7F74 - chains C and D of the 4 polymer chains in the assembly; structure by X-ray diffraction, 2.00 A resolution.

[Chain C (and D)]
Protein: Rv3094c
Organism: Mycobacterium tuberculosis H37Rv
Notes: chain D of this document is another copy of the same molecule, construct and numbering; everything in this record applies to it too
UniProtKB: O05773 (O05773_MYCTU); numbering as in UniProt (aligned over 2-376)
Sequence (376 residues; each row starts with the number of its first residue):
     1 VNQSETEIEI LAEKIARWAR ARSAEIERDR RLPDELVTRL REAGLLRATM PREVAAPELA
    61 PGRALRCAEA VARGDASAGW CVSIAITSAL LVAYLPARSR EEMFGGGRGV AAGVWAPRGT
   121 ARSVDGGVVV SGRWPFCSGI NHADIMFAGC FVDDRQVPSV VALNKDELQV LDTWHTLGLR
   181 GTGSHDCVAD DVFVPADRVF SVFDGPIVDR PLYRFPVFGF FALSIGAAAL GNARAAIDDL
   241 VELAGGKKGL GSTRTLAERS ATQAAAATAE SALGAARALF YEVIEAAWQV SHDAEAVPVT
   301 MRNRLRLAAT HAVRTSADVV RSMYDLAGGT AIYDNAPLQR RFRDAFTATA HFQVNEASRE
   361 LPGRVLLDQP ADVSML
Unresolved in the structure: 1-5
Sequence notes: expression tag (1)
Ligand contacts:
  - FMN (flavin mononucleotide), molecule 1: W80, I84, G113, V114, W115, A116, R118, P135, F136, C137, S138, W174, L179, S184, F221, T347, A350, H351, F352
  - FMN, molecule 2: K247, K248, G249, L250, I332
Reported in the primary citation:
  - catalytic residues: F221, H351 (proposed by the authors, not directly observed)
  - mutagenesis - F221R: decreased catalytic activity on ethionamide

[Interface between chain C and chain D]
Pairs across the interface (54):
  F136(C) - I332(D)  hydrophobic
  F136(C) - Y333(D)
  T173(C) - Y333(D)
  W174(C) - Y333(D)
  H175(C) - Y333(D)
  H175(C) - D334(D)  hydrogen bond (backbone-backbone)
  T176(C) - I332(D)
  T176(C) - Y333(D)
  T176(C) - D334(D)  hydrogen bond (backbone-side chain)
  T176(C) - Q339(D)
  L177(C) - Y324(D)
  L177(C) - I332(D)  hydrogen bond (backbone-backbone)
  L177(C) - D334(D)
  L177(C) - Q339(D)
  L177(C) - R343(D)
  L250(C) - P117(D)
  L250(C) - R118(D)
  R259(C) - A357(D)
  R259(C) - E360(D)  salt bridge
  A261(C) - E360(D)
  R314(C) - D325(D)  salt bridge
  R321(C) - R321(D)
  Y324(C) - L177(D)
  Y324(C) - F346(D)  hydrogen bond (side chain-backbone)
  D325(C) - R314(D)  salt bridge
  G328(C) - A350(D)
  G329(C) - A350(D)
  I332(C) - F136(D)  hydrophobic
  I332(C) - W174(D)  hydrophobic
  I332(C) - T176(D)
  I332(C) - L177(D)  hydrogen bond (backbone-backbone)
  I332(C) - T347(D)
  I332(C) - A350(D)  hydrophobic
  Y333(C) - F136(D)
  Y333(C) - T173(D)
  Y333(C) - W174(D)
  Y333(C) - H175(D)
  D334(C) - H175(D)  hydrogen bond (backbone-backbone)
  D334(C) - T176(D)  hydrogen bond (side chain-backbone)
  D334(C) - L177(D)
  Q339(C) - T176(D)
  Q339(C) - L177(D)
  F342(C) - F342(D)  hydrophobic
  F342(C) - F346(D)  hydrophobic
  R343(C) - L177(D)
  F346(C) - R321(D)
  F346(C) - Y324(D)  hydrogen bond (backbone-side chain)
  F346(C) - F342(D)  hydrophobic
  A350(C) - G328(D)
  A350(C) - G329(D)
  A350(C) - I332(D)  hydrophobic
  A357(C) - R259(D)
  E360(C) - R259(D)  salt bridge
  E360(C) - A261(D)
Other interface residues (no listed pair), chain C (30 interface residues in all): P135, D186, T347, T349, E356
Other interface residues (no listed pair), chain D (32 interface residues in all): A116, P135, D186, T349, E356

[Overview]
Chain C and chain D form an interface of 30 and 32 residues respectively, with 8 hydrogen bonds and 4 salt
bridges. Among the polar pairs are R259(C)-E360(D), R314(C)-D325(D) and T176(C)-D334(D). Ligands of chain C:
flavin mononucleotide. From the paper: catalytic residues F221(C) and H351(C); F221R of chain C reduces
catalytic activity on ethionamide.
Both chains are Rv3094c (Mycobacterium tuberculosis H37Rv). Entry 7F74 (Rv3094c in complex with FMN) was
determined by X-ray diffraction (same publication as 7F72 and 7F70).
